4EBF - chains A and F; structure by X-ray diffraction, 2.30 A resolution.

Chain A (and F):
Molecule: Thermostable phosphite dehydrogenase
Source organism: Pseudomonas stutzeri
Notes: engineered mutation(s): Thermostable variant, E175A; chain F of this document is another copy of the same molecule, construct and numbering; everything in this record applies to it too
Amino-acid sequence (334 residues; numbered 0 to 333; the number before each row is that of its first residue; numbering starts at 0):
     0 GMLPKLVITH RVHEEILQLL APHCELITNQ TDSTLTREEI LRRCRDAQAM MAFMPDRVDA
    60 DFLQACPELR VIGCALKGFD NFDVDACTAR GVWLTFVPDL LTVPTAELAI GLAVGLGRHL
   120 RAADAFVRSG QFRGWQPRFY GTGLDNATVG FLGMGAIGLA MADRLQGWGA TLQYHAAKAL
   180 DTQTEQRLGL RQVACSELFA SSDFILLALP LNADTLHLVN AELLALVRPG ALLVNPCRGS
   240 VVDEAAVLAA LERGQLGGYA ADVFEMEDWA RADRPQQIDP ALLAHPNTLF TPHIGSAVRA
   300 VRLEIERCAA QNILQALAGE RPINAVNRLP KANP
Disordered / not traced: 0-1 (chain F: 0-1, 328-333)
Modified / non-standard residues: Mse1 (selenomethionine); Mse49, Mse50, Mse53, Mse153, Mse160, Mse265 (selenomethionine; parent Met)
Residues lining bound ligands: NAD (nicotinamide-adenine-dinucleotide): Lys76, Gly77, Asp79, Leu100, Thr101, Thr104, Leu151, Gly152, Mse153, Gly154, Ala155, Ile156, Gly157, His174, Ala175, Ala176, Lys177, Ala207, Leu208, Pro209, Leu210, Asn211, Asp213, Thr214, Leu217, Pro235, Cys236, Arg237, Asp261, Val262, His292, Gly294, Ser295
Reported in the primary citation:
  - conformationally variable residues (domain motion, loop rearrangement, side-chain flip): Mse53, Leu75, Lys76, Leu100, His174 to Leu179, Leu208
  - binding site for NAD: Ala175, Leu208

How chain A and chain F interact:
Residue-residue contacts (113):
  His9(A) - Trp134(F)
  Thr33(A) - Trp134(F)
  Mse53(A) - Trp134(F)  hydrophobic
  Pro54(A) - Trp134(F)
  Val102(A) - Asp144(F)
  Pro103(A) - Arg117(F)  hydrogen bond (backbone-side chain)
  Glu106(A) - Val113(F)
  Glu106(A) - Gly142(F)
  Glu106(A) - Leu143(F)  hydrogen bond (side chain-backbone)
  Glu106(A) - Asp144(F)  hydrogen bond (side chain-backbone)
  Glu106(A) - Trp167(F)
  Leu107(A) - Arg117(F)
  Gly110(A) - Val113(F)
  Leu111(A) - Leu119(F)  hydrophobic
  Val113(A) - Glu106(F)
  Val113(A) - Gly110(F)
  Arg117(A) - Pro103(F)  hydrogen bond (side chain-backbone)
  Arg117(A) - Leu107(F)
  Arg117(A) - Ile293(F)  hydrogen bond (side chain-backbone)
  Arg117(A) - Gly294(F)  hydrogen bond (side chain-backbone)
  Arg117(A) - Ala296(F)
  Arg117(A) - Val297(F)
  Leu119(A) - Leu119(F)  hydrophobic
  Leu119(A) - Leu288(F)  hydrophobic
  Leu119(A) - Thr290(F)
  Arg120(A) - Asp123(F)  salt bridge
  Arg120(A) - Arg127(F)
  Ala122(A) - Phe289(F)
  Ala122(A) - Pro291(F)
  Ala122(A) - Ile293(F)  hydrophobic
  Asp123(A) - Arg120(F)  salt bridge
  Asp123(A) - Leu288(F)
  Asp123(A) - Phe289(F)  hydrogen bond (side chain-backbone)
  Phe125(A) - Pro291(F)  hydrophobic
  Val126(A) - Leu282(F)
  Val126(A) - Phe289(F)  hydrophobic
  Val126(A) - Thr290(F)
  Val126(A) - Pro291(F)
  Arg127(A) - Arg120(F)
  Arg127(A) - Leu282(F)
  Gly129(A) - Leu282(F)
  Phe131(A) - Phe263(F)  hydrophobic
  Phe131(A) - Mse265(F)
  Phe131(A) - Glu266(F)
  Phe131(A) - Ile277(F)  hydrophobic
  Phe131(A) - Pro291(F)  hydrophobic
  Arg132(A) - Mse265(F)
  Trp134(A) - His9(F)
  Trp134(A) - Phe52(F)  hydrophobic
  Trp134(A) - Mse53(F)  hydrophobic
  Trp134(A) - Pro54(F)
  Trp134(A) - His292(F)
  Trp134(A) - Arg301(F)
  Gln135(A) - Asp31(F)  hydrogen bond (side chain-backbone)
  Pro136(A) - Arg10(F)
  Pro136(A) - Asp31(F)
  Arg137(A) - Asp31(F)
  Phe138(A) - Pro291(F)  hydrophobic
  Phe138(A) - Ile293(F)  hydrophobic
  Phe138(A) - Ala296(F)
  Tyr139(A) - His12(F)
  Tyr139(A) - Ala296(F)
  Tyr139(A) - Arg301(F)
  Tyr139(A) - Glu305(F)
  Gly140(A) - Ala296(F)  hydrogen bond (backbone-backbone)
  Gly140(A) - Val297(F)
  Gly140(A) - Arg298(F)  hydrogen bond (backbone-backbone)
  Gly142(A) - Glu106(F)
  Leu143(A) - Glu106(F)  hydrogen bond (backbone-side chain)
  Asp144(A) - Val102(F)
  Asp144(A) - Glu106(F)  hydrogen bond (backbone-side chain)
  Asp162(A) - Gln165(F)
  Asp162(A) - Gly166(F)
  Arg163(A) - Arg163(F)
  Arg163(A) - Gly166(F)  hydrogen bond (side chain-backbone)
  Arg163(A) - Trp167(F)  hydrogen bond (backbone-side chain)
  Gln165(A) - Asp162(F)
  Gly166(A) - Arg163(F)
  Trp167(A) - Glu106(F)
  Trp167(A) - Arg163(F)  hydrogen bond (side chain-backbone)
  Phe263(A) - Phe131(F)  hydrophobic
  Mse265(A) - Phe131(F)
  Mse265(A) - Arg132(F)
  Glu266(A) - Phe131(F)
  Trp268(A) - Arg132(F)
  Gln275(A) - Arg132(F)  hydrogen bond (backbone-side chain)
  Ile277(A) - Phe131(F)  hydrophobic
  Leu282(A) - Val126(F)
  Leu282(A) - Arg127(F)
  Leu282(A) - Gly129(F)
  Leu288(A) - Leu119(F)  hydrophobic
  Leu288(A) - Asp123(F)
  Phe289(A) - Asp123(F)  hydrogen bond (backbone-side chain)
  Phe289(A) - Val126(F)  hydrophobic
  Thr290(A) - Leu119(F)
  Thr290(A) - Ala122(F)
  Thr290(A) - Val126(F)
  Pro291(A) - Ala122(F)
  Pro291(A) - Phe125(F)  hydrophobic
  Pro291(A) - Val126(F)
  Pro291(A) - Phe131(F)  hydrophobic
  Pro291(A) - Phe138(F)  hydrophobic
  His292(A) - Trp134(F)
  Ile293(A) - Arg117(F)  hydrogen bond (backbone-side chain)
  Ile293(A) - Phe138(F)  hydrophobic
  Gly294(A) - Arg117(F)  hydrogen bond (backbone-side chain)
  Ala296(A) - Phe138(F)
  Ala296(A) - Tyr139(F)
  Ala296(A) - Gly140(F)  hydrogen bond (backbone-backbone)
  Val297(A) - Gly140(F)
  Arg298(A) - Tyr139(F)
  Arg301(A) - Trp134(F)
  Arg301(A) - Tyr139(F)
Also at the interface, not in a pair above, chain A (61 interface residues in all): Arg10, Asp31, Phe52, Ile109, Gly133, Ser295
Also at the interface, not in a pair above, chain F (63 interface residues in all): Thr30, Thr33, Ile109, Leu111, Gly133, Gln135, Pro136, Arg137, Trp268, Ser295

In short:
61 residues of chain A face 63 of chain F across their interface; the contacts include 20 hydrogen bonds and 2
salt bridges. Polar pairs include Arg120(A)-Asp123(F), Pro103(A)-Arg117(F) and Glu106(A)-Leu143(F). Ligands of
chain A: NAD. The paper reports a binding site for NAD at Ala175(A) and Leu208(A); conformational variability
at Mse53(A), Leu75(A) and Lys76(A) among others.
Chain A and chain F are both Thermostable phosphite dehydrogenase (Pseudomonas stutzeri); the structure, SeMet
thermostable phosphite dehydrogenase Glu175-Ala mutant, was determined by X-ray diffraction, deposited
together with 4E5K, 4E5M, 4E5N and 4E5P.
